PDB entry 7N1I | electron microscopy, 4.20 A resolution (low resolution: residue-level contacts below are approximate; hydrogen-bond / salt-bridge calls are withheld) | chains E and I of the 12 polymer chains in the assembly

[Chain E]
Name: E2 envelope glycoprotein
From: Venezuelan equine encephalitis virus
UniProtKB: A0A0C4MX98 (A0A0C4MX98_9VIRU); residues 1-423 here correspond to UniProt positions 335-757 (UniProt number = residue number + 334)
Chain sequence (423 residues; row label = number of the first residue in the row):
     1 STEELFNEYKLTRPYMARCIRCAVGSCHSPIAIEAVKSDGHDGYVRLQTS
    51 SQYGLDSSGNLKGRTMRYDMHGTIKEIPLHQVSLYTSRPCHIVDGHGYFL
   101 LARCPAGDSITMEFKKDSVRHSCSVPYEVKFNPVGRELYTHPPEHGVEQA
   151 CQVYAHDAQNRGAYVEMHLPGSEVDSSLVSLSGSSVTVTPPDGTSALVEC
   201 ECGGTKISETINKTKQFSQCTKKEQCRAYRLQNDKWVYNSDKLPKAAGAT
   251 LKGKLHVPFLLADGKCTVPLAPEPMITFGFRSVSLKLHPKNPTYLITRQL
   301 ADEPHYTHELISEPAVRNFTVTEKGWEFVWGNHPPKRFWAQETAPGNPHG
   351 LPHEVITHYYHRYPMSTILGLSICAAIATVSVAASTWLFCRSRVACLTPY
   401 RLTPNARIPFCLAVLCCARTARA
Disulfides: Cys19-Cys123, Cys22-Cys27, Cys90-Cys104, Cys151-Cys266, Cys396-Cys417
Covalently attached groups: N-acetylglucosamine (NAG) linked to Asn318

[Chain I]
Name: Capsid
From: Venezuelan equine encephalitis virus
UniProtKB: A0A0C4MX98 (A0A0C4MX98_9VIRU); residues 114-275 here = UniProt positions 114-275
Chain sequence (162 residues; numbered 114 to 275; the number before each row is that of its first residue):
   114 KRQRMVMKLESDKTFPIMLEGKINGYACVVGGKLFRPMHVEGKIDNDVLA
   164 ALKTKKASKYDLEYADVPQNMRADTFKYTHEKPQGYYSWHHGAVQYENGR
   214 FTVPKGVGAKGDSGRPILDNQGRVVAIVLGGVNEGSRTALSVVMWNEKGV
   264 TVKYTPENCEQW

[Chain E / chain I interface]
Pairs across the interface (11):
  Thr398(E) with Tyr173(I)
  Pro399(E) with Gly262(I)
  Arg401(E) with Trp258(I); Thr264(I)
  Leu402(E) with Val143(I)
  Thr403(E) with Trp258(I); Gly262(I); Thr264(I)
  Pro404(E) with Tyr191(I); His193(I); Trp258(I)
Other interface residues (no listed pair), chain E (7 interface residues in all): Cys411
Other interface residues (no listed pair), chain I (8 interface residues in all): Lys261

[In short]
Chain E and chain I form an interface of 7 and 8 residues respectively.
Chain E is E2 envelope glycoprotein and chain I is Capsid, both from Venezuelan equine encephalitis virus; the
structure, CryoEM structure of Venezuelan equine encephalitis virus VLP, was determined by electron microscopy
together with 7N1H from the same study.
